4M4Y - chains E and D of the 6 polymer chains in the assembly; structure by X-ray diffraction, 2.20 A resolution.

# Chain E
Protein: Hemagglutinin HA1 subunit
Source organism: Influenza A virus
Notes: fragment: ectodomain (residues 18-344)
UniProtKB: C3W5S1 (C3W5S1_I09A0); the construct lacks a stretch of the UniProt sequence, so the offset changes along the chain: 11-55 = UniProt 18-62; 56-83 = UniProt 64-91; 84-90 = UniProt 93-99; 91-116 = UniProt 101-126; 3 more segments
Amino-acid sequence (331 residues; each row starts with the number of its first residue; a row labelled like 116A-116C holds insertion residues (116A, then the next letters in order)):
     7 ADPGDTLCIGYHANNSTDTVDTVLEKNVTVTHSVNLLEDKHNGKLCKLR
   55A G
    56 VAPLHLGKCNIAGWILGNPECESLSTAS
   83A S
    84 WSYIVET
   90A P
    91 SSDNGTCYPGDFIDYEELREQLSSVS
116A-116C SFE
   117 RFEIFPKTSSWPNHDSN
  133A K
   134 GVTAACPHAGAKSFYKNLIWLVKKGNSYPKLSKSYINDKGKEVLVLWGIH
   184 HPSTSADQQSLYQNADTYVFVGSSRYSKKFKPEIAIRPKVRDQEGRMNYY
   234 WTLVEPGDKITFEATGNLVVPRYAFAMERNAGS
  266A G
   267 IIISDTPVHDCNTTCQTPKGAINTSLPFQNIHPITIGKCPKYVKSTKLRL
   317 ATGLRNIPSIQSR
Disordered / not traced: 7, 326-329
Disulfide bonds: Cys52-Cys277, Cys64-Cys76, Cys97-Cys139, Cys281-Cys305
Covalently attached groups: N-acetylglucosamine (NAG) linked to Asn21, Asn94, Asn278
Sequence notes: expression tag (7-10)

# Chain D
Protein: Hemagglutinin HA2 subunit
Source organism: Influenza A virus
Notes: fragment: ectodomain (residues 345-518)
UniProtKB: C3W5S1 (C3W5S1_I09A0); residues 1-174 here correspond to UniProt positions 345-518 (UniProt number = residue number + 344)
Amino-acid sequence (177 residues; each row starts with the number of its first residue):
     1 GLFGAIAGFIEGGWTGMVDGWYGYHHQNEQGSGYAADLKSTQNAIDGITN
    51 KVNSVIEKMNTQFTAVGKEFNHLEKRIENLNKKVDDGFLDIWTYNAELLV
   101 LLENERTLDYHDSNVKNLYEKVRSQLKNNAKEIGNGCFEFYHKCDNTCME
   151 SVKNGTYDYPKYSEEAKLNREEIDSGR
Disordered / not traced: 172-177
Disulfide bonds: Cys144-Cys148
Sequence notes: engineered mutation Gly47 (Glu391 in C3W5S1); expression tag (175-177)
What the authors report for this chain:
  - mutagenesis - E47G: increased stability

# Chain E / chain D interface
Residue-residue contacts (10; chain E residue first):
  Thr28(E) with Asn50(D), hydrogen bond (backbone-side chain)
  Val29(E) with Gly47(D); Asn50(D), hydrogen bond (backbone-side chain); Lys51(D), hydrogen bond (backbone-backbone)
  Leu30(E) with Gly47(D); Asn50(D), hydrogen bond (backbone-side chain); Tyr110(D), hydrophobic
  Glu31(E) with Asn50(D)
  Lys32(E) with Asn50(D)
  Lys310(E) with Asn60(D), hydrogen bond (side chain-backbone)
Also at the interface, not in a pair above, chain D (8 interface residues in all): Asp46, Ile48, Ser54

# In short
6 residues of chain E and 8 residues of chain D are in contact, with 5 hydrogen bonds. Polar pairs include
Thr28(E)-Asn50(D), Val29(E)-Asn50(D) and Leu30(E)-Asn50(D). Covalently linked N-acetylglucosamine: at
Asn21(E), Asn94(E) and Asn278(E). From the paper: E47G of chain D increases stability.
Here chain E is Hemagglutinin HA1 subunit and chain D is Hemagglutinin HA2 subunit, both from Influenza A
virus. Entry 4M4Y (Crystal structure of a 2009 H1N1 influenza virus hemagglutinin with a stabilization
mutation HA2 E47G) was determined by X-ray diffraction together with 4M5Y and 4M5Z from the same study.
